7LZ8 - chains A and E of the 6 polymer chains in the assembly; structure by X-ray diffraction, 2.92 A resolution.

== Chain A ==
Protein: Tubulin alpha-1B chain
From: Sus scrofa
Reference sequence: Q2XVP4 (TBA1B_PIG); residue numbers follow UniProt; this construct covers 1-450
Amino-acid sequence (450 residues; row label = number of the first residue in the row):
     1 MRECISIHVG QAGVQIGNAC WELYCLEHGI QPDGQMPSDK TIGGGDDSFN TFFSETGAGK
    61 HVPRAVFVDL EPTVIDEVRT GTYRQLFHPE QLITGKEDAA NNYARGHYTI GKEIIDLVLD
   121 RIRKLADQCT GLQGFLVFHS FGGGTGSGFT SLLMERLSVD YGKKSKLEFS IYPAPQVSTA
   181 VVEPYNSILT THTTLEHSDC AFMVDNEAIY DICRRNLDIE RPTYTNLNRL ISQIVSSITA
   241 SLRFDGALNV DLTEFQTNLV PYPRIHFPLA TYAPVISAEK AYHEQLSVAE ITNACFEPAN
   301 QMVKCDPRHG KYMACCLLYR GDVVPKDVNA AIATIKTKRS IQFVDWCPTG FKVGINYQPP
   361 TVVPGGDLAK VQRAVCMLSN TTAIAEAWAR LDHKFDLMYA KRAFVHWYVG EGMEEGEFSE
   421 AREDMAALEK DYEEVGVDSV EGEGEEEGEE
Disordered / not traced: 438-450
UniProt features mapped onto this chain:
  - motif: Met1 to Cys4 (MREC motif)
  - active site: Glu254
  - binding site (GTP): Gly10, Gln11, Ala12, Gln15, Glu71, Ala99, Ser140, Gly143, Gly144, Thr145, Gly146, Thr179, Glu183, Asn206, Tyr224, Asn228, Leu252
  - binding site (Mg(2+)): Glu71
  - modified residue: Lys40 (N6,N6,N6-trimethyllysine), Ser48 (Phosphoserine), Ser232 (Phosphoserine), Tyr282 (3'-nitrotyrosine), Arg339 (Omega-N-methylarginine), Ser439 (Phosphoserine), Glu443 (5-glutamyl polyglutamate), Glu445 (5-glutamyl polyglutamate)
  - cross-link (Glycyl lysine isopeptide (Lys-Gly)): Lys326 (interchain with G-Cter in ubiquitin), Lys370 (interchain with G-Cter in ubiquitin)
Ion coordination: Ca2+: Asp39, Thr41, Gly44, Glu55
Residues lining bound ligands:
  - GTP (guanosine-5'-triphosphate): Gly10, Gln11, Ala12, Gln15, Ile16, Asp69, Asp98, Ala99, Ala100, Asn101, Ser140, Gly142, Gly143, Gly144, Thr145, Gly146, Ile171, Pro173, Val177, Ser178, Thr179, Glu183, Asn206, Tyr224, Leu227, Asn228, Ile231
  - YJ4 (4-[2-(ethylamino)pyrido[3,2-d]pyrimidin-4-yl]-7-methoxy-3,4-dihydroquinoxalin-2(1H)-one): Asn101, Thr179, Val181

== Chain E ==
Protein: Stathmin-4
From: Rattus norvegicus
Reference sequence: P63043 (STMN4_RAT); residues 5-145 here correspond to UniProt positions 49-189 (UniProt number = residue number + 44)
Amino-acid sequence (143 residues; each row starts with the number of its first residue):
     3 MADMEVIELN KCTSGQSFEV ILKPPSFDGV PEFNASLPRR RDPSLEEIQK KLEAAEERRK
    63 YQEAELLKHL AEKREHEREV IQKAIEENNN FIKMAKEKLA QKMESNKENR EAHLAAMLER
   123 LQEKDKHAEE VRKNKELKEE ASR
Disordered / not traced: 3-5, 29-42, 141-145
Construct notes: initiating methionine (3); expression tag (4)
UniProt features mapped onto this chain:
  - modified residue: Ser46 (Phosphoserine)

== Interface between chain A and chain E ==
Contacting residue pairs - 59 pairs, chain A then chain E:
  His107(A) - Lys53(E)  hydrogen bond
  Tyr108(A) - Leu54(E)  hydrophobic
  Tyr108(A) - Ala57(E)  hydrophobic
  Tyr108(A) - Arg61(E)
  Thr109(A) - Arg61(E)  hydrogen bond
  Leu152(A) - Leu54(E)  hydrophobic
  Glu155(A) - Ile50(E)
  Glu155(A) - Lys53(E)  salt bridge
  Arg156(A) - Leu47(E)
  Arg156(A) - Ile50(E)
  Val159(A) - Pro45(E)
  His197(A) - Pro45(E)
  Asp245(A) - Ser16(E)  hydrogen bond (backbone-side chain)
  Ala247(A) - Asn12(E)
  Ala247(A) - Ser19(E)
  Leu248(A) - Ser19(E)
  Pro325(A) - Gln18(E)
  Pro325(A) - Phe20(E)  hydrophobic
  Val328(A) - Phe20(E)  hydrophobic
  Asn329(A) - Met6(E)
  Asn329(A) - Val8(E)
  Asn329(A) - Phe20(E)
  Asn329(A) - Val22(E)
  Ile332(A) - Met6(E)  hydrophobic
  Ile332(A) - Leu24(E)  hydrophobic
  Lys336(A) - Leu24(E)
  Lys336(A) - Lys25(E)
  Asp345(A) - Pro27(E)
  Asp345(A) - Ser28(E)  hydrogen bond (backbone-backbone)
  Cys347(A) - Pro27(E)
  Pro348(A) - Lys25(E)
  Pro348(A) - Pro27(E)
  Thr349(A) - Ile23(E)
  Thr349(A) - Leu24(E)  hydrogen bond (backbone-backbone)
  Thr349(A) - Lys25(E)  hydrogen bond (backbone-backbone)
  Gly350(A) - Val22(E)
  Phe351(A) - Glu21(E)
  Phe351(A) - Val22(E)  hydrogen bond (backbone-backbone)
  Phe351(A) - Leu24(E)  hydrophobic
  Lys352(A) - Phe20(E)
  Lys352(A) - Glu21(E)
  Val353(A) - Ser19(E)
  Val353(A) - Phe20(E)  hydrogen bond (backbone-backbone)
  Gly354(A) - Gln18(E)
  Ile355(A) - Gly17(E)
  Ile355(A) - Gln18(E)  hydrogen bond (backbone-backbone)
  Asn356(A) - Ser16(E)
  Tyr357(A) - Thr15(E)
  Tyr357(A) - Ser16(E)  hydrogen bond (backbone-backbone)
  Tyr357(A) - Gly17(E)
  Tyr357(A) - Gln18(E)  hydrogen bond
  Val409(A) - Gln64(E)  hydrogen bond (backbone-side chain)
  Gly410(A) - Arg61(E)
  Gly410(A) - Gln64(E)
  Glu411(A) - Arg61(E)  hydrogen bond (backbone-side chain)
  Gly412(A) - Ala57(E)
  Gly412(A) - Arg60(E)  hydrogen bond (backbone-side chain)
  Gly412(A) - Arg61(E)
  Glu414(A) - Arg60(E)  salt bridge
Interface residues without a listed pair, chain A (38 interface residues in all): Lys112, Gly246, Ala333, Trp346, Met413
Interface residues without a listed pair, chain E (27 interface residues in all): Cys14, Pro26

== In short ==
The interface between chain A and chain E involves 38 residues on one side and 27 on the other; the contacts
include 14 hydrogen bonds and 2 salt bridges. Among the polar pairs are Glu155(A)-Lys53(E), Glu414(A)-Arg60(E)
and His107(A)-Lys53(E). Chain A binds GTP and compound YJ4.
Chain A is Tubulin alpha-1B chain (Sus scrofa) and chain E is Stathmin-4 (Rattus norvegicus); the structure,
Tubulin-RB3_SLD-TTL in complex with compound 5t, was determined by X-ray diffraction (same publication as
6X1C, 6X1E, 6X1F and 7LZ7).
